8PSN - chains A and C of the 6 polymer chains in the assembly; structure by electron microscopy, 2.73 A resolution.

[Chain A]
Molecule: Polymerase acidic protein (PA-like)
From: Tilapia lake virus
UniProt: A0A142I7Z3 (A0A142I7Z3_9VIRU); residue numbers follow UniProt; this construct covers 1-419
Amino-acid sequence (419 residues; each row starts with the number of its first residue):
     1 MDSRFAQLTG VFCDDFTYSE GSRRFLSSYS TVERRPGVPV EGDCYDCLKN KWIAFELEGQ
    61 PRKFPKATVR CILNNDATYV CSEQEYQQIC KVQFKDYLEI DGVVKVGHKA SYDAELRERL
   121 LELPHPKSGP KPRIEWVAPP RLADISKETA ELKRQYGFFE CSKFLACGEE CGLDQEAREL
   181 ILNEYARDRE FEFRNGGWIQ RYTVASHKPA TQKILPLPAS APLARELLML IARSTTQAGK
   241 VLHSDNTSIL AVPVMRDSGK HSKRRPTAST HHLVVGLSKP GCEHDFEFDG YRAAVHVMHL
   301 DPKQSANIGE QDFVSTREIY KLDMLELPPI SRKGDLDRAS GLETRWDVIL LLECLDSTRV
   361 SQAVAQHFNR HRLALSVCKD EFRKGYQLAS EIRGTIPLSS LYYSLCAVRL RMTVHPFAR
Disordered / not traced: 418-419
Ion coordination: Zn2+: Cys161, Cys282, His284, His296

[Chain C]
Molecule: RNA-dependent RNA polymerase
From: Tilapia lake virus
UniProt: A0A7G3S745 (A0A7G3S745_9VIRU); numbering as in UniProt (aligned over 1-457)
Amino-acid sequence (478 residues; numbered 1 to 478; the number before each row is that of its first residue):
     1 MSQFGKSFKG RTEVTITEYR SHTVKDVHRS LLTADKSLRK SFCFRNALNQ FLDKDLPLLP
    61 IRPKLESRVA VKKSKLRSQL SFRPGLTQEE AIDLYNKGYD GDSVSGALQD RVVNEPVAYS
   121 SADNDKFHRG LAALGYTLAD RAFDTCESGF VRAIPTTPCG FICCGPGSFK DSLGFVIKIG
   181 EFWHMYDGFQ HFVAVEDAKF LASKSPSFWL AKRLAKRLNL VPKEDPSVAA AECPCKKVWE
   241 ASFARAPTAL DPFGGRAFCD QGWVYHRDVG YATANHISQE TLFQQALSVR NLGPQGSANV
   301 SGSIHTALDR LRAAYSRGTP ASRSILQGLA NLITPVGENF ECDLDKRKLN IKALRSPERY
   361 ITIEGLVVNL DDVVRGFYLD KAKVTVLSRS KWMGYEDLPQ KPPNGTFYCR KRKAMLLISC
   421 SPGTYAKKRK VAVQEDRFKD MRVENFREVA ENMDLNQGSG SENLYFQGHH HHHHHHHH
Disordered / not traced: 430-478
Differences from the reference sequence: conflict Lys391 (Arg in A0A7G3S745); expression tag (458-478)
Ion coordination: Zn2+ site 1: Cys146, Cys159, Cys163, Cys164; Zn2+ site 2: His184, His191, Cys233, Cys235
Reported in the primary citation:
  - contacts within the chain: Arg217-Asp251 (salt bridge), Arg217-Phe253, Arg217-Trp263

[Interface between chain A and chain C]
Residue-residue contacts - 14 pairs, chain A then chain C:
  Pro39(A) with Gln88(C); Phe200(C), hydrophobic
  Val40(A) with Phe200(C)
  Glu41(A) with Phe200(C); Lys223(C), salt bridge
  Lys63(A) with Ala198(C), hydrogen bond (side chain-backbone)
  Phe64(A) with Ala198(C)
  Pro65(A) with Asp197(C); Ala198(C); Phe200(C), hydrophobic
  Thr236(A) with Arg39(C)
  Ala306(A) with Leu32(C)
  Asn307(A) with Leu32(C)
  Glu310(A) with Leu32(C)
Interface residues without a listed pair, chain A (14 interface residues in all): Gly37, Lys66, Gln237, Lys303
Interface residues without a listed pair, chain C (10 interface residues in all): Lys36, Ile92, Lys199

[In short]
14 residues of chain A and 10 residues of chain C are in contact, with 1 hydrogen bond and 1 salt bridge.
Polar contacts include Glu41(A)-Lys223(C) and Lys63(A)-Ala198(C). Cys161(A), Cys282(A), His284(A) and
His296(A) coordinate Zn2+. The paper reports contacts within the chain involving Arg217(C), Asp251(C) and
Phe253(C) among others.
Chain A is Polymerase acidic protein (PA-like) and chain C is RNA-dependent RNA polymerase, both from Tilapia
lake virus; the structure, Tilapia Lake Virus polymerase in vRNA initiation state (transcriptase
conformation), was determined by electron microscopy (same publication as 8PSO, 8PSQ, 8PSS, 8PSU, 8PSX, 8PSZ
and 6 further entries).
